5XKF - chains B and E of the 6 polymer chains in the assembly; structure by X-ray diffraction, 2.80 A resolution.

== Chain B ==
Molecule: Tubulin beta chain
From: Sus scrofa
Reference sequence: A0A287AGU7 (A0A287AGU7_PIG); residue numbers follow UniProt; this construct covers 1-445
Sequence (445 residues; numbered 1 to 445; the number before each row is that of its first residue):
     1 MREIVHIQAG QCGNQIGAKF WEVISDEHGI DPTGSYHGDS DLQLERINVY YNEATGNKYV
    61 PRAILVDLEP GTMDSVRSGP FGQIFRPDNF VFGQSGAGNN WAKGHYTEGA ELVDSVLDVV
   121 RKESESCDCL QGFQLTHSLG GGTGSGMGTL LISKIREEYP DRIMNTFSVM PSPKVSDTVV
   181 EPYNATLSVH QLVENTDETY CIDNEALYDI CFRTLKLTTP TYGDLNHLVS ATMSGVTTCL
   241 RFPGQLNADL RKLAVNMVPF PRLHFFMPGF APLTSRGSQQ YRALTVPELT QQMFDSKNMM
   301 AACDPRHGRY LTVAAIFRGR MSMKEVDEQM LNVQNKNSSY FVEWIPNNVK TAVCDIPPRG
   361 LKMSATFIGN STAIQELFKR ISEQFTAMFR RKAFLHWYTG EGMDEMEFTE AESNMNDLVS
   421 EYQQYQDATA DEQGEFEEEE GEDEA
Unresolved in the structure: 1, 429-445
Bound ions: Mg2+: Q11 (together with GDP)
Small-molecule neighbours:
  - 88U (N-(4-methoxyphenyl)-N,2-dimethyl-quinazolin-4-amine): V236, C239, L240, L246, A248, D249, K252, L253, N256, M257, T312, V313, A314, A315, I316, N348, K350, T351, A352
  - GDP (guanosine-5'-diphosphate): G10, Q11, C12, Q15, I16, D67, A97, N99, S138, G140, G141, G142, T143, G144, S145, V169, P171, V175, D177, E181, N204, L207, Y222, L225, N226

== Chain E ==
Molecule: Stathmin-4
From: Rattus norvegicus
Reference sequence: P63043 (STMN4_RAT); residues 5-145 here correspond to UniProt positions 49-189 (UniProt number = residue number + 44)
Sequence (143 residues; each row starts with the number of its first residue):
     3 MADMEVIELN KCTSGQSFEV ILKPPSFDGV PEFNASLPRR RDPSLEEIQK KLEAAEERRK
    63 YQEAELLKHL AEKREHEREV IQKAIEENNN FIKMAKEKLA QKMESNKENR EAHLAAMLER
   123 LQEKDKHAEE VRKNKELKEE ASR
Unresolved in the structure: 3-5, 29-43, 142-145
Construct notes: expression tag (3-4)
Curated features (UniProtKB/Swiss-Prot):
  - modified residue: S46 (Phosphoserine)

== How chain B and chain E interact ==
Pairs across the interface (26; chain B residue first):
  H105(B) with E79(E), salt bridge
  Y106(B) with H78(E), hydrogen bond; E79(E); V82(E), hydrophobic; I83(E)
  L150(B) with E79(E)
  S153(B) with L72(E); R76(E), hydrogen bond
  K154(B) with R76(E); E79(E), salt bridge
  R156(B) with L68(E)
  E157(B) with L69(E); L72(E); R76(E), salt bridge
  P160(B) with E65(E); L68(E), hydrophobic
  Q191(B) with K75(E), hydrogen bond
  E194(B) with H71(E)
  T399(B) with E89(E)
  E401(B) with V82(E); A86(E)
  G402(B) with V82(E); K85(E); A86(E)
  D404(B) with K85(E), salt bridge
  E407(B) with H78(E), salt bridge
Also at the interface, not in a pair above, chain B (19 interface residues in all): T107, N195, G400, M403

== Overview ==
19 residues of chain B and 14 residues of chain E are in contact; the contacts include 3 hydrogen bonds and 5
salt bridges. Among the polar pairs are H105(B)-E79(E), K154(B)-E79(E) and E157(B)-R76(E). Chain B binds GDP
and compound 88U.
Here chain B is Tubulin beta chain (Sus scrofa) and chain E is Stathmin-4 (Rattus norvegicus). Entry 5XKF
(Crystal structure of T2R-TTL-MPC6827 complex) was determined by X-ray diffraction.
